Entry 4OPH (X-ray diffraction, 3.16 A resolution); this record covers chain A.

# Chain A
Molecule: Nonstructural protein 1
Organism: Influenza A virus
UniProt: Q20NS3 (Q20NS3_9INFA); residue numbers follow UniProt; this construct covers 1-230
Sequence (230 residues; each row starts with the number of its first residue):
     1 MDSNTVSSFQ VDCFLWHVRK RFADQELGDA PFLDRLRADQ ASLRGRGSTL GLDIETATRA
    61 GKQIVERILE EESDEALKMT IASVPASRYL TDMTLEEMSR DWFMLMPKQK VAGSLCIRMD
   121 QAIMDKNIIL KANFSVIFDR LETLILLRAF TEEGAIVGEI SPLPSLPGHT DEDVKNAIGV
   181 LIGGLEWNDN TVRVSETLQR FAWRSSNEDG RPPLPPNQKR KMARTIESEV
Disordered / not traced: 1, 204-230
Construct notes: engineered mutation A38 (Arg in Q20NS3), A41 (Lys in Q20NS3)
UniProt features mapped onto this chain:
  - region: V180 to P215 (CPSF4-binding), A223 to V230 (PABPN1-binding)
  - motif: I137 to L146 (Nuclear export signal)
  - mutagenesis: E71 (E71G: Abolishes the formation of closed homodimers, open homodimers are still able to form; when associated with 80-84 del), T80 to V84 (Abolishes the formation of open homodimers, closed homodimers are still able to form. Abolishes the formation of closed homodimers, open homodimers are still able to form; when associated with G-71), W187 (W187Y: No effect on oligomerization), V230 (V230A: Abolishes interaction with human SCRIB, DLG1 and LIN7C)
Reported in the primary citation:
  - self-association interface (contacts with another copy of this molecule); pairs are residue here / residue on that copy: I81-I81 (backbone contact), W187
  - mutagenesis - W187Y: abolished binding to type A ED-ED contacts
  - mutagenesis - W187Y: unchanged binding to dimers or the higher-order oligomers

# In short
From UniProt: 8 mutagenesis sites. From the paper: W187Y abolishes binding to type A ED-ED contacts; a
self-association interface involving I81 and W187.
Chain A is Nonstructural protein 1 (Influenza A virus); the structure, X-ray structure of full-length H6N6
NS1, was determined by X-ray diffraction (same publication as 4OPA).
